PDB entry 2NXJ | X-ray diffraction, 2.30 A resolution | chain A

[Chain A]
Protein: Ribosomal protein L11 methyltransferase
From: Thermus thermophilus
Notes: EC 2.1.1.-
UniProt: Q84BQ9 (PRMA_THET8); residue numbers follow UniProt; this construct covers 1-254
Amino-acid sequence (254 residues; numbered 1 to 254; the number before each row is that of its first residue):
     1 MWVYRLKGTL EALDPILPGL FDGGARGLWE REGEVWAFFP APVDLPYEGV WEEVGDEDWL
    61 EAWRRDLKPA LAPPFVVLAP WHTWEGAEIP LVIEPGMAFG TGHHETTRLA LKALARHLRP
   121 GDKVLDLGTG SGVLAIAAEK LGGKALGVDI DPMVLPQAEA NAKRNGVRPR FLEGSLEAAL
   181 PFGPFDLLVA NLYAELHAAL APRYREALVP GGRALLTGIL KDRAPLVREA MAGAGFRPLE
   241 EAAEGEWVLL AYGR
Disordered / not traced: 55-56, 97-101
Curated features (UniProtKB/Swiss-Prot):
  - binding site (S-adenosyl-L-methionine): Thr107, Gly128, Asp149, Ser175, Asn191

[Summary]
Curated annotation (UniProt) lists 5 S-adenosyl-L-methionine-binding residues.
Chain A is Ribosomal protein L11 methyltransferase (Thermus thermophilus); the structure, T.thermophilus
ribosomal protein L11 methyltransferase (PrmA) in space group P 21 21 2, was determined by X-ray diffraction
together with 2NXC, 2NXE and 2NXN from the same study.
